PDB entry 2XH3 | X-ray diffraction, 2.49 A resolution | chain A

Chain A:
Name: SPD1 nuclease
Source organism: Streptococcus pyogenes serotype M1
Notes: EC 3.1.21.1
Reference sequence: Q9A0M1 (Q9A0M1_STRP1); residues 1-252 here = UniProt positions 1-252
Sequence (252 residues; row label = number of the first residue in the row):
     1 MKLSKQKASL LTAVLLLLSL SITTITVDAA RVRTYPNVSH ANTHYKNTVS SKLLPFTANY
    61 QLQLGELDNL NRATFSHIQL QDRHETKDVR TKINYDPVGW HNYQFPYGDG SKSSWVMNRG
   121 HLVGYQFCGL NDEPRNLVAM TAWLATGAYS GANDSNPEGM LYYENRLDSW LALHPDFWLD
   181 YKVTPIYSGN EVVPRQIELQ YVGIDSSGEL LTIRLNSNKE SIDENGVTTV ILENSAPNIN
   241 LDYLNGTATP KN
Unresolved in the structure: 1-47, 87-112
Sequence notes: engineered mutation A145 (Asn in Q9A0M1)
From the paper describing this entry:
  - mutagenesis - R90A, H121A, H121D, H121N, E164A: abolished catalytic activity
  - mutagenesis - D88A, K92A, N118A, R119A, Q126A, M140A, N165A: unchanged catalytic activity
  - catalytic residues: R90, H121, E164 (proposed by the authors, not directly observed)

Summary:
From the paper: catalytic residues R90, H121 and E164; R90A, H121A and H121D, among others, abolish catalytic
activity; 12 substitutions were tested in all.
Chain A is SPD1 nuclease (Streptococcus pyogenes serotype M1); the structure, extracellular nuclease, was
determined by X-ray diffraction, deposited together with 2XGR.
